5MWE - chains A and D of the 4 polymer chains in the assembly; structure by X-ray diffraction, 2.02 A resolution.

[Chain A]
Name: Centrosomin
Organism: Drosophila melanogaster
Notes: fragment: CM2 domain
UniProtKB: P54623 (CNN_DROME), isoform P54623-2; numbering as in UniProt (aligned over 1082-1148)
Chain sequence (70 residues; each row starts with the number of its first residue):
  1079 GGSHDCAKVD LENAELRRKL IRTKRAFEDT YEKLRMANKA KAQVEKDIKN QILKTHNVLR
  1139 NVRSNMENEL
Not modelled in the structure: 1079-1081, 1141-1148
Construct notes: expression tag (1079-1081)
Metal / ion sites: Zn2+: H1082, C1084 (shared with 2 residues of chain B)
Ligand contacts: 3,3',3''-phosphanetriyltripropanoic acid (TCE): A1115, A1118, K1119, V1122, E1123, I1126
Reported in the primary citation:
  - mutagenesis - R1141H: decreased localization

[Chain D]
Name: Centrosomin
Organism: Drosophila melanogaster
Notes: fragment: LZ domain
UniProtKB: P54623 (CNN_DROME), isoform P54623-2; residue numbers follow UniProt; this construct covers 490-567
Chain sequence (81 residues; each row starts with the number of its first residue):
   487 GPMDQQNSAV IGQLRLELQQ ARTEVETADK WRLECIDVCS VLTNRLEELA GFLNSLLKHK
   547 DVLGVLAADR RNAMRKAVDR S
Not modelled in the structure: 487-517, 545-567
Construct notes: expression tag (487-489); conflict I522 (Val in P54623)
Reported in the primary citation:
  - post-translational modification sites: S567 (citing earlier work)
  - mutagenesis - L535E: decreased binding to apo-LZ-homo-tetramer
  - mutagenesis - L535E: decreased stability
  - mutagenesis - L535E: decreased localization
  - mutagenesis - L535E: abolished binding to homo-tetramer

[Interface between chain A and chain D]
Residue-residue contacts - 13 pairs, chain A then chain D:
  E1123(A) - L543(D)
  I1126(A) - L539(D)
  I1126(A) - L542(D)  hydrophobic
  I1126(A) - L543(D)  hydrophobic
  Q1129(A) - L539(D)
  I1130(A) - L539(D)  hydrophobic
  I1130(A) - N540(D)
  I1130(A) - L543(D)  hydrophobic
  T1133(A) - L532(D)
  H1134(A) - A536(D)
  V1136(A) - L532(D)  hydrophobic
  L1137(A) - L532(D)  hydrophobic
  L1137(A) - E533(D)
Interface residues without a listed pair, chain A (9 interface residues in all): K1127
Interface residues without a listed pair, chain D (8 interface residues in all): T529
The authors on this interface:
  - hot spots on chain D (mutagenesis) - L535E, L542E: decreased binding to Centrosomin (chain A)

[Overview]
9 residues of chain A and 8 residues of chain D are in contact. Ligands of chain A:
3,3',3''-phosphanetriyltripropanoic acid. H1082(A) and C1084(A) coordinate Zn2+. The paper reports that L535E
and L542E of chain D reduce binding to Centrosomin (chain A); a modification site at S567(D).
Chain A is Centrosomin and chain D is Centrosomin, both from Drosophila melanogaster; the structure, Complex
between the Leucine Zipper (LZ, residues 490-567) and Centrosomin-motif 2 (CM2) domains of Drosophila
melanogaster ..., was determined by X-ray diffraction together with 5MVW, 5MW0, 5MW9 and 5I7C from the same
study.
